PDB entry 4X85 | X-ray diffraction, 2.19 A resolution | chain A

== Chain A ==
Protein: Lipase
Source organism: Geobacillus stearothermophilus T6
Notes: EC 3.1.1.3
UniProt: Q93A71 (Q93A71_GEOSE); residues 5-389 here correspond to UniProt positions 34-418 (UniProt number = residue number + 29)
Chain sequence (391 residues; numbered 5 to 395; the number before each row is that of its first residue):
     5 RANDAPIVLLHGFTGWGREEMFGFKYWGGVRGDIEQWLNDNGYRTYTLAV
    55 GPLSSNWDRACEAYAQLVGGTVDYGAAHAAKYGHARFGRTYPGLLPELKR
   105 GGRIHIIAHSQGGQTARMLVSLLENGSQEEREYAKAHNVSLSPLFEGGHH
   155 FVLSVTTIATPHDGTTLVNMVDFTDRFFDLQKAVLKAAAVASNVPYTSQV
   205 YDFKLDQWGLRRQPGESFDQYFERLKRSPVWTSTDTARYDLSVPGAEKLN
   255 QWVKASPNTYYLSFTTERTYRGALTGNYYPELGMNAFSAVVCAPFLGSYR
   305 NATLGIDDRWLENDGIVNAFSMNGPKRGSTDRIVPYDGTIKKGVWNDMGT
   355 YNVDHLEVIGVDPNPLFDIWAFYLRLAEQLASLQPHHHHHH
Construct notes: engineered mutation Tyr-86 (His115 in Q93A71), Thr-269 (Ala298 in Q93A71), Trp-374 (Arg403 in Q93A71); conflict Ala-323 (Thr352 in Q93A71); expression tag (390-395)
Ion coordination: Zn2+: Asp-62, His-82, His-88, Asp-239; Ca2+: Gly-287, Glu-361, Asp-366, Pro-367
What the authors report for this chain:
  - contacts within the chain: Arg-35/Phe-371 (hydrogen bond), Arg-35/Asn-368 (hydrogen bond), Trp-41/Trp-374 (hydrogen bond), Lys-85/Tyr-86 (hydrogen bond), Arg-35/Trp-374 (water-mediated contact)
  - conformationally variable residues (side-chain flip): Trp-41

== Overview ==
Asp-62, His-82, His-88 and Asp-239 coordinate Zn2+. The Ca2+ site is built by Gly-287, Glu-361, Asp-366 and
Pro-367. From the paper: conformational variability at Trp-41; contacts within the chain involving Arg-35,
Phe-371 and Asn-368 among others.
Chain A is Lipase (Geobacillus stearothermophilus T6); the structure, Crystal Structure of lipase from
Geobacillus stearothermophilus T6 methanol stable variant H86Y/A269T/R374W, was determined by X-ray
diffraction together with 4X6U, 4X71 and 4X7B from the same study.
